7LZ7 - chains C and D of the 6 polymer chains in the assembly; structure by X-ray diffraction, 2.80 A resolution.

# Chain C
Molecule: Tubulin alpha-1B chain
Source organism: Sus scrofa
Reference sequence: Q2XVP4 (TBA1B_PIG); numbering as in UniProt (aligned over 1-450)
Amino-acid sequence (450 residues; row label = number of the first residue in the row):
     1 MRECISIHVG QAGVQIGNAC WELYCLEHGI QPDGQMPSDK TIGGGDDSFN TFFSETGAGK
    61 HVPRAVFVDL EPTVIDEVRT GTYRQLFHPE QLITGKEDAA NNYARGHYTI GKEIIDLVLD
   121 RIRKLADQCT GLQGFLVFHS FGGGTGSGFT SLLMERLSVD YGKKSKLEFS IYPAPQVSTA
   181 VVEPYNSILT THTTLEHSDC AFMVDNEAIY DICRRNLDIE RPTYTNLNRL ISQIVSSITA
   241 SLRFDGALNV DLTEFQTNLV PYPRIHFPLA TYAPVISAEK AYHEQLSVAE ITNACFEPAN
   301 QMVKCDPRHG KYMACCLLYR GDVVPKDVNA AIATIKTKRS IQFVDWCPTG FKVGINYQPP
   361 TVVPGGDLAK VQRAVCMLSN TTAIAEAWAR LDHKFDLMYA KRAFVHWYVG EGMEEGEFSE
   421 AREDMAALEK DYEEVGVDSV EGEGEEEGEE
Unresolved in the structure: 441-450
Curated features (UniProtKB/Swiss-Prot):
  - motif: Met-1 to Cys-4 (MREC motif)
  - active site: Glu-254
  - binding site (GTP): Gly-10, Gln-11, Ala-12, Gln-15, Glu-71, Ala-99, Ser-140, Gly-143, Gly-144, Thr-145, Gly-146, Thr-179, Glu-183, Asn-206, Tyr-224, Asn-228, Leu-252
  - binding site (Mg(2+)): Glu-71
  - modified residue: Lys-40 (N6,N6,N6-trimethyllysine), Ser-48 (Phosphoserine), Ser-232 (Phosphoserine), Tyr-282 (3'-nitrotyrosine), Arg-339 (Omega-N-methylarginine), Ser-439 (Phosphoserine), Glu-443 (5-glutamyl polyglutamate), Glu-445 (5-glutamyl polyglutamate)
  - cross-link (Glycyl lysine isopeptide (Lys-Gly)): Lys-326 (interchain with G-Cter in ubiquitin), Lys-370 (interchain with G-Cter in ubiquitin)
Ion coordination: Ca2+: Asp-39, Thr-41, Gly-44, Glu-55
Residues lining bound ligands: GTP (guanosine-5'-triphosphate): Gly-10, Gln-11, Ala-12, Gln-15, Ile-16, Asp-69, Asp-98, Ala-99, Ala-100, Asn-101, Ser-140, Gly-142, Gly-143, Gly-144, Thr-145, Gly-146, Ile-171, Pro-173, Val-177, Ser-178, Thr-179, Glu-183, Asn-206, Tyr-224, Leu-227, Asn-228, Ile-231

# Chain D
Molecule: Tubulin beta-2B chain
Source organism: Sus scrofa
Reference sequence: A0A287AGU7 (A0A287AGU7_PIG); numbering as in UniProt (aligned over 1-445)
Amino-acid sequence (445 residues; numbered 1 to 445; the number before each row is that of its first residue):
     1 MREIVHIQAG QCGNQIGAKF WEVISDEHGI DPTGSYHGDS DLQLERINVY YNEATGNKYV
    61 PRAILVDLEP GTMDSVRSGP FGQIFRPDNF VFGQSGAGNN WAKGHYTEGA ELVDSVLDVV
   121 RKESESCDCL QGFQLTHSLG GGTGSGMGTL LISKIREEYP DRIMNTFSVM PSPKVSDTVV
   181 EPYNATLSVH QLVENTDETY CIDNEALYDI CFRTLKLTTP TYGDLNHLVS ATMSGVTTCL
   241 RFPGQLNADL RKLAVNMVPF PRLHFFMPGF APLTSRGSQQ YRALTVPELT QQMFDSKNMM
   301 AACDPRHGRY LTVAAIFRGR MSMKEVDEQM LNVQNKNSSY FVEWIPNNVK TAVCDIPPRG
   361 LKMSATFIGN STAIQELFKR ISEQFTAMFR RKAFLHWYTG EGMDEMEFTE AESNMNDLVS
   421 EYQQYQDATA DEQGEFEEEE GEDEA
Unresolved in the structure: 274-283, 432-445
Ion coordination: Mg2+: Gln-11 (together with GTP)
Residues lining bound ligands:
  - GTP (guanosine-5'-triphosphate): Gly-10, Gln-11, Cys-12, Gln-15, Ile-16, Asp-67, Glu-69, Ala-97, Gly-98, Asn-99, Ser-138, Gly-140, Gly-141, Gly-142, Thr-143, Gly-144, Ser-145, Val-169, Pro-171, Val-175, Ser-176, Glu-181, Asn-204, Leu-207, Tyr-222, Leu-225, Asn-226
  - YJ7 (4-(3,6-dimethyl[1,2]oxazolo[5,4-d]pyrimidin-4-yl)-7-methoxy-3,4-dihydroquinoxalin-2(1H)-one): Val-236, Cys-239, Leu-240, Leu-246, Ala-248, Lys-252, Leu-253, Asn-256, Met-257, Thr-312, Val-313, Ala-314, Ala-315, Ile-316, Asn-348, Lys-350, Thr-351, Ala-352

# How chain C and chain D interact
Residue-residue contacts (53; chain C residue first):
  Glu-71(C) with Asn-247(D), hydrogen bond
  Thr-73(C) with Asn-247(D), hydrogen bond
  Lys-96(C) with Asp-128(D), salt bridge; Cys-129(D)
  Glu-97(C) with Arg-2(D), salt bridge; Cys-129(D)
  Asp-98(C) with Asp-249(D); Lys-252(D), salt bridge
  Ala-100(C) with Arg-251(D); Lys-252(D); Val-255(D)
  Asn-101(C) with Lys-252(D); Asn-256(D), hydrogen bond
  Arg-105(C) with Arg-251(D)
  Pro-175(C) with Asn-347(D)
  Ser-178(C) with Lys-350(D)
  Ala-180(C) with Asn-256(D)
  Val-181(C) with Asn-256(D), hydrogen bond (backbone-side chain); Ile-345(D), hydrophobic; Pro-346(D)
  Val-182(C) with Asn-256(D)
  Glu-220(C) with Lys-324(D)
  Arg-221(C) with Gln-245(D); Met-323(D); Asp-327(D), salt bridge
  Tyr-224(C) with Gln-245(D)
  Lys-394(C) with Pro-346(D); Asn-347(D)
  Leu-397(C) with Glu-343(D); Trp-344(D); Pro-346(D), hydrophobic; Ala-430(D), hydrophobic
  Met-398(C) with Trp-344(D), hydrogen bond (backbone-backbone); Pro-346(D)
  Lys-401(C) with Phe-260(D); Trp-344(D); Ala-428(D); Thr-429(D), hydrogen bond (side chain-backbone)
  Arg-402(C) with Phe-260(D)
  Ala-403(C) with Pro-259(D); Phe-260(D), hydrophobic
  Phe-404(C) with Val-255(D); Asn-256(D); Val-258(D); Pro-259(D), hydrogen bond (backbone-backbone); Ile-345(D), hydrophobic
  His-406(C) with Val-258(D), hydrogen bond (side chain-backbone); Pro-259(D); Phe-260(D); Pro-261(D)
  Trp-407(C) with Ala-254(D), hydrogen bond (side chain-backbone); Val-255(D); Val-258(D), hydrogen bond (side chain-backbone)
Also at the interface, not in a pair above, chain C (28 interface residues in all): Val-177, Thr-179, Tyr-210
Also at the interface, not in a pair above, chain D (33 interface residues in all): Arg-162, Asp-197, Leu-246, Thr-312, Asn-348, Tyr-425

# Overview
Chain C and chain D form an interface of 28 and 33 residues respectively; the contacts include 10 hydrogen
bonds and 4 salt bridges. Polar pairs include Lys-96(C)/Asp-128(D), Glu-97(C)/Arg-2(D) and
Asp-98(C)/Lys-252(D). Bound to chain C: GTP. Ligands of chain D: GTP and compound YJ7.
Chain C is Tubulin alpha-1B chain and chain D is Tubulin beta-2B chain, both from Sus scrofa; the structure,
Tubulin-RB3_SLD-TTL in complex with compound 5k, was determined by X-ray diffraction together with 6X1C, 6X1E,
6X1F and 7LZ8 from the same study.
